8RGM - chains A and I of the 10 polymer chains in the assembly; structure by electron microscopy, 4.00 A resolution.

Chain A:
Protein: Histone H3.1
From: Homo sapiens
UniProtKB: P68431 (H31_HUMAN); residues 1-135 here correspond to UniProt positions 2-136 (UniProt number = residue number + 1)
Chain sequence (135 residues; each row starts with the number of its first residue):
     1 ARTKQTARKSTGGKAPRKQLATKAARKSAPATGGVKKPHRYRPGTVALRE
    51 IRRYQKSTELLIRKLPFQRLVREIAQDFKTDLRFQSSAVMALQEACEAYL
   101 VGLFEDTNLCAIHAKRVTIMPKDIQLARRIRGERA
Unresolved in the structure: 1-38, 134-135
Curated features (UniProtKB/Swiss-Prot):
  - modified residue: Arg2 (Asymmetric dimethylarginine), Thr3 (Phosphothreonine), Lys4 (Allysine), Gln5 (5-glutamyl dopamine), Thr6 (Phosphothreonine), Arg8 (Citrulline), Lys9 (N6,N6,N6-trimethyllysine), Ser10 (ADP-ribosylserine), Thr11 (Phosphothreonine), Lys14 (N6-(2-hydroxyisobutyryl)lysine), Arg17 (Asymmetric dimethylarginine), Lys18 (N6-(2-hydroxyisobutyryl)lysine), Lys23 (N6-(2-hydroxyisobutyryl)lysine), Arg26 (Citrulline), Lys27 (N6,N6,N6-trimethyllysine), Ser28 (ADP-ribosylserine), Lys36 (N6,N6,N6-trimethyllysine), Lys37 (N6-methyllysine), Tyr41 (Phosphotyrosine), Lys56 (N6,N6,N6-trimethyllysine) and 8 more in UniProt
  - lipidation: Lys18 (N6-decanoyllysine)

Chain I:
Molecule: Widom 603 DNA sequence
Sequence (145 nucleotides; each row starts with the number of its first residue; numbers below 1 keep their minus sign (DC-72 is residue -72)):
   -72 CCAGTTCGCGCGCCCACCTACCGTGTGAAGTCGTCACTCGGGCTTCTAAG
   -22 TACGCTTAGGCCACGGTAGAGGGCAATCCAAGGCTAACCACCGTGCATCG
    28 ATGTTGAAAGAGGCCCTCCGTCCTTATTACTTCAAGTCCCTGGGG

Chain A / chain I interface:
Contacting residue pairs (23):
  His39(A) - DG70(I)  sugar contact
  Arg40(A) - DG70(I)  sugar contact
  Arg40(A) - DG71(I)  phosphate contact
  Tyr41(A) - DG69(I)  phosphate contact
  Tyr41(A) - DG70(I)  phosphate contact
  Arg42(A) - DG70(I)  hydrogen bond to the phosphate
  Arg42(A) - DG71(I)  salt bridge to the phosphate
  Thr45(A) - DG69(I)  phosphate contact
  Thr45(A) - DG70(I)  hydrogen bond to the phosphate
  Arg72(A) - DG-23(I)  salt bridge to the phosphate
  Arg83(A) - DA-24(I)  sugar contact
  Arg83(A) - DG-23(I)  sugar contact
  Phe84(A) - DA-24(I)  phosphate contact
  Phe84(A) - DG-23(I)  hydrogen bond to the phosphate
  Gln85(A) - DA-24(I)  phosphate contact
  Ser86(A) - DA-24(I)  hydrogen bond to the phosphate
  Arg116(A) - DA-3(I)  phosphate contact
  Arg116(A) - DG-2(I)  salt bridge to the phosphate
  Val117(A) - DG-4(I)  phosphate contact
  Val117(A) - DA-3(I)  hydrogen bond to the phosphate
  Thr118(A) - DG-4(I)  hydrogen bond to the phosphate
  Thr118(A) - DA-3(I)  hydrogen bond to the phosphate
  Met120(A) - DG-2(I)  phosphate contact
Also at the interface, not in a pair above, chain A (18 interface residues in all): Pro43, Arg63, Lys115, Lys122
Also at the interface, not in a pair above, chain I (12 interface residues in all): DG-13, DG-8, DT-6, DA-5

In short:
18 residues of chain A and 12 residues of chain I are in contact, with 7 hydrogen bonds and 3 salt bridges.
Polar contacts include Arg42(A)-DG70(I), Thr45(A)-DG70(I) and Phe84(A)-DG-23(I).
Here chain A is Histone H3.1 (Homo sapiens) and chain I is Widom 603 DNA sequence. Entry 8RGM (Cryo-EM
structure of nucleosome containing Widom603 DNA) was determined by electron microscopy.
